5ZM4 - chains A and B; structure by X-ray diffraction, 1.95 A resolution.

[Chain A (and B)]
Protein: Dioxygenase andA
Source organism: Emericella variicolor
Notes: EC 1.14.11.-; chain B of this document is another copy of the same molecule, construct and numbering; everything in this record applies to it too
UniProt: A0A097ZPD5 (ANDA_EMEVA); residues 9-293 here = UniProt positions 9-293
Amino-acid sequence (306 residues; numbered -12 to 293; the number before each row is that of its first residue; numbers below 1 keep their minus sign (Met-12 is residue -12)):
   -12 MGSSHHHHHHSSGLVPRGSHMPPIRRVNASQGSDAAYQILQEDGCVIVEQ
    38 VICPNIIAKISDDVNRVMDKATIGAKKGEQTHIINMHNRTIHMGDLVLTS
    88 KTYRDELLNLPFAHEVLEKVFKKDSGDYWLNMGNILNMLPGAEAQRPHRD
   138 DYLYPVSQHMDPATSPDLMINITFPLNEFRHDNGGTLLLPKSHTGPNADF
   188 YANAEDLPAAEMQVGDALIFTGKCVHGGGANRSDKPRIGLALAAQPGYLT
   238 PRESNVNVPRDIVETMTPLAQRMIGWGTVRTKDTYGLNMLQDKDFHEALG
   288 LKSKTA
Unresolved in the structure: -12 to 6, 292-293 (chain B: -12 to 7, 292-293)
Construct notes: expression tag (-12 to 8)
Metal / ion sites: Fe ion: His135, Asp137, His213 (together with 2-oxoglutaric acid)
Small-molecule neighbours:
  - Preandiloid C (9FU; (6aS,8aR,12aS,12bR,13aR)-5,6a,9,9,12a,13a-hexamethyl-7,8,8a,9,12a,12b,13,13a-octahydro-3H-benzo[a]furo[3,4-j]xanthene-3,4,10(1H,6aH)-trione): Glu66, Gln67, Thr68, Ile70, Ile71, Met73, His79, Asn118, Met119, Asn121, Leu123, His135, Asp137, Tyr139, Leu140, Met156, Asn158, Ala228, Ala230, Arg239
  - 2-oxoglutaric acid (AKG): Ile71, His79, Leu123, Met125, Gln132, His135, Asp137, Thr173, His213, Gly214, Gly215, Arg224

[Interface between chain A and chain B]
Pairs across the interface - 94 pairs, chain A then chain B:
  Lys63(A) - Asp279(B)
  Lys64(A) - Arg267(B)  hydrogen bond (backbone-side chain)
  Gly65(A) - Arg267(B)
  Gly65(A) - Thr271(B)
  Glu66(A) - Arg267(B)
  Glu66(A) - Thr271(B)
  Glu66(A) - Tyr272(B)
  Glu66(A) - Gly273(B)  hydrogen bond (side chain-backbone)
  Gln67(A) - Asp270(B)  hydrogen bond (side chain-backbone)
  Gln67(A) - Thr271(B)  hydrogen bond (backbone-side chain)
  Gln67(A) - Tyr272(B)  hydrogen bond
  Ile70(A) - Tyr272(B)
  Met80(A) - Asp279(B)
  Gly81(A) - Asp279(B)  hydrogen bond (backbone-side chain)
  Asp82(A) - Gln278(B)  hydrogen bond
  Trp116(A) - Thr237(B)
  Tyr139(A) - Asp270(B)
  Leu140(A) - Thr268(B)
  Leu140(A) - Tyr272(B)  hydrophobic
  Tyr141(A) - Tyr235(B)  hydrophobic
  Tyr141(A) - Leu274(B)
  Pro142(A) - Asp111(B)
  Pro142(A) - Tyr235(B)
  Val143(A) - Met147(B)  hydrophobic
  Val143(A) - Leu155(B)  hydrophobic
  Val143(A) - Tyr235(B)
  His146(A) - His146(B)
  His146(A) - Met147(B)
  His146(A) - Pro153(B)
  Met147(A) - His146(B)
  Met147(A) - Met147(B)  hydrophobic
  Thr151(A) - His146(B)
  Ser152(A) - His146(B)
  Pro153(A) - His146(B)
  Gly234(A) - Thr237(B)  hydrogen bond (backbone-side chain)
  Tyr235(A) - Tyr141(B)  hydrophobic
  Tyr235(A) - Pro142(B)
  Tyr235(A) - Val143(B)
  Tyr235(A) - Leu236(B)
  Tyr235(A) - Thr237(B)  hydrogen bond (backbone-backbone)
  Leu236(A) - Tyr235(B)
  Leu236(A) - Thr237(B)  hydrogen bond (backbone-side chain)
  Thr237(A) - Trp116(B)
  Thr237(A) - Gly234(B)  hydrogen bond (side chain-backbone)
  Thr237(A) - Tyr235(B)  hydrogen bond (backbone-backbone)
  Thr237(A) - Leu236(B)  hydrogen bond (side chain-backbone)
  Thr237(A) - Thr237(B)  hydrogen bond (side chain-backbone)
  Thr237(A) - Leu274(B)
  Pro238(A) - Leu274(B)
  Pro238(A) - Asn275(B)  hydrogen bond (backbone-backbone)
  Arg239(A) - Gly273(B)  hydrogen bond (side chain-backbone)
  Arg239(A) - Leu274(B)
  Arg239(A) - Asn275(B)  hydrogen bond (backbone-backbone)
  Arg239(A) - Met276(B)  hydrogen bond (backbone-backbone)
  Glu240(A) - Met276(B)
  Ser241(A) - Asn275(B)
  Ser241(A) - Met276(B)  hydrogen bond (backbone-backbone)
  Ser241(A) - Leu277(B)
  Val243(A) - Val243(B)  hydrophobic
  Val243(A) - Phe282(B)  hydrophobic
  Asn244(A) - Leu277(B)
  Asn244(A) - Gln278(B)  hydrogen bond
  Asn244(A) - Leu286(B)
  Asp270(A) - Gln67(B)  hydrogen bond (backbone-side chain)
  Asp270(A) - Tyr139(B)
  Thr271(A) - Gly65(B)
  Thr271(A) - Glu66(B)
  Thr271(A) - Gln67(B)  hydrogen bond (side chain-backbone)
  Tyr272(A) - Glu66(B)
  Tyr272(A) - Gln67(B)  hydrogen bond
  Tyr272(A) - Ile70(B)
  Tyr272(A) - Leu140(B)  hydrophobic
  Gly273(A) - Glu66(B)  hydrogen bond (backbone-side chain)
  Gly273(A) - Arg239(B)  hydrogen bond (backbone-side chain)
  Leu274(A) - Tyr141(B)
  Leu274(A) - Thr237(B)
  Leu274(A) - Pro238(B)
  Leu274(A) - Arg239(B)
  Asn275(A) - Pro238(B)  hydrogen bond (backbone-backbone)
  Asn275(A) - Arg239(B)  hydrogen bond (backbone-backbone)
  Asn275(A) - Ser241(B)
  Met276(A) - Lys63(B)
  Met276(A) - Arg239(B)  hydrogen bond (backbone-backbone)
  Met276(A) - Glu240(B)
  Met276(A) - Ser241(B)  hydrogen bond (backbone-backbone)
  Leu277(A) - Ser241(B)
  Leu277(A) - Asn244(B)
  Gln278(A) - Asp82(B)  hydrogen bond
  Gln278(A) - Leu85(B)
  Gln278(A) - Asn244(B)  hydrogen bond
  Asp279(A) - Lys63(B)
  Asp279(A) - Met80(B)
  Asp279(A) - Gly81(B)  hydrogen bond (side chain-backbone)
  Phe282(A) - Val243(B)  hydrophobic
Also at the interface, not in a pair above, chain A (50 interface residues in all): His79, Leu85, Asp111, Met119, Leu155, Asn242, Thr268, Lys269, Leu286
Also at the interface, not in a pair above, chain B (51 interface residues in all): His79, Ser112, Met119, Thr151, Ser152, Asn242, Lys269

[In short]
50 residues of chain A and 51 residues of chain B are in contact; the contacts include 32 hydrogen bonds.
Polar contacts include Lys64(A)-Arg267(B), Glu66(A)-Gly273(B) and Gln67(A)-Asp270(B). Bound to chain A:
2-oxoglutaric acid and Preandiloid C. His135(A), Asp137(A) and His213(A) coordinate a Fe ion ion.
Chain A and chain B are both Dioxygenase andA (Emericella variicolor); the structure,
Fe(II)/(alpha)ketoglutarate-dependent dioxygenase AndA with preandiloid C, was determined by X-ray diffraction
(same publication as 5ZM2 and 5ZM3).
